PDB entry 4JCV | X-ray diffraction, 3.34 A resolution | chains A and B of the 6 polymer chains in the assembly

== Chain A (and B) ==
Protein: Recombination protein RecR
From: Deinococcus radiodurans
Notes: chain B of this document is another copy of the same molecule, construct and numbering; everything in this record applies to it too
UniProtKB: Q9ZNA2 (RECR_DEIRA); residues 2-220 here = UniProt positions 2-220
Sequence (241 residues; numbered -20 to 220; the number before each row is that of its first residue; numbers below 1 keep their minus sign (Met-20 is residue -20)):
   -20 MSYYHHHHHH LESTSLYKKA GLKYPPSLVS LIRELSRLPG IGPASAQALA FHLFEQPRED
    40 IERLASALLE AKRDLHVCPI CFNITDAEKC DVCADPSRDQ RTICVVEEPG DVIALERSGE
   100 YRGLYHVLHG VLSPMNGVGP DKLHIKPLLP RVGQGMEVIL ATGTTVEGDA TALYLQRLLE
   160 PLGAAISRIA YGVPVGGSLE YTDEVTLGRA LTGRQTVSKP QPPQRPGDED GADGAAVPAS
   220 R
Disordered / not traced: -20 to 1, 198-220
Differences from the reference sequence: expression tag (-20 to 1); engineered mutation Ala23 (Lys in Q9ZNA2), Ala27 (Arg in Q9ZNA2)
Ion coordination: Zn2+: Cys57, Cys60, Cys69, Cys72
Swiss-Prot annotation at these positions:
  - zinc finger: Cys57 to Cys72 (C4-type)

== Chain A / chain B interface ==
Residue-residue contacts (66):
  Lys2(A) - Asp70(B)
  Tyr3(A) - Ile92(B)  hydrophobic
  Pro4(A) - Leu54(B)  hydrophobic
  Pro4(A) - Asp65(B)
  Pro5(A) - Asp65(B)
  Ser6(A) - Asp53(B)  hydrogen bond
  Leu7(A) - Leu54(B)
  Leu10(A) - Ala46(B)
  Leu10(A) - Leu47(B)  hydrophobic
  Glu13(A) - Arg42(B)  salt bridge
  Glu13(A) - Leu43(B)
  Glu13(A) - Ala46(B)
  Leu14(A) - Leu43(B)  hydrophobic
  Arg16(A) - Asp39(B)
  Arg16(A) - Arg42(B)
  Pro18(A) - His31(B)
  Gln26(A) - Arg96(B)  hydrogen bond
  Phe30(A) - Gly89(B)
  Phe30(A) - Ile92(B)  hydrophobic
  His31(A) - Pro18(B)
  Leu32(A) - Leu47(B)  hydrophobic
  Phe33(A) - Leu54(B)  hydrophobic
  Phe33(A) - His55(B)
  Phe33(A) - Ile63(B)  hydrophobic
  Glu34(A) - Glu87(B)
  Glu34(A) - Pro88(B)
  Glu34(A) - His108(B)  salt bridge
  Gln35(A) - Lys51(B)
  Pro36(A) - Lys51(B)
  Arg37(A) - Lys51(B)
  Ile40(A) - Lys51(B)
  Glu41(A) - Leu48(B)
  Arg42(A) - Glu13(B)  salt bridge
  Arg42(A) - Arg16(B)
  Leu43(A) - Glu13(B)
  Leu43(A) - Leu47(B)  hydrophobic
  Ala44(A) - Leu47(B)  hydrophobic
  Ala44(A) - Leu48(B)  hydrophobic
  Ala46(A) - Leu10(B)
  Ala46(A) - Glu13(B)
  Leu47(A) - Leu10(B)  hydrophobic
  Leu47(A) - Leu32(B)  hydrophobic
  Leu47(A) - Leu43(B)  hydrophobic
  Leu48(A) - Glu41(B)
  Leu48(A) - Ala44(B)  hydrophobic
  Lys51(A) - Gln35(B)  hydrogen bond (side chain-backbone)
  Lys51(A) - Pro36(B)
  Lys51(A) - Arg37(B)
  Lys51(A) - Ile40(B)
  Asp53(A) - Ser6(B)  hydrogen bond
  Leu54(A) - Ser6(B)
  Leu54(A) - Leu7(B)
  Leu54(A) - Phe33(B)
  His55(A) - Phe33(B)
  Ile63(A) - Phe30(B)  hydrophobic
  Ile63(A) - Phe33(B)  hydrophobic
  Asp65(A) - Pro5(B)
  Asp65(A) - Ser6(B)
  Asp70(A) - Lys2(B)
  Arg77(A) - Lys2(B)
  Glu87(A) - Glu34(B)
  Gly89(A) - Phe30(B)
  Ile92(A) - Tyr3(B)
  Ile92(A) - Phe30(B)  hydrophobic
  Arg96(A) - Tyr3(B)  hydrogen bond
  His108(A) - Glu34(B)  salt bridge
Interface residues without a listed pair, chain A (48 interface residues in all): Leu17, Leu28, Asp39, Glu49, Ala50, Val56, Pro88
Interface residues without a listed pair, chain B (48 interface residues in all): Pro4, Ser9, Leu14, Leu17, Gln26, Leu28, Glu49, Ala50, Val56

== Summary ==
The chain A/chain B interface involves 48 residues from each chain; the contacts include 5 hydrogen bonds and
4 salt bridges. Polar pairs include Glu13(A)-Arg42(B), Glu34(A)-His108(B) and Ser6(A)-Asp53(B). The Zn2+ site
is built by Cys57(A), Cys60(A), Cys69(A) and Cys72(A).
Chain A and chain B are both Recombination protein RecR (Deinococcus radiodurans); the structure, Crystal
structure of the RecOR complex in an open conformation, was determined by X-ray diffraction.
